7RKN - chains B and C of the 6 polymer chains in the assembly; structure by electron microscopy, 3.60 A resolution.

Chain B:
Name: Guanine nucleotide-binding protein G(I)/G(S)/G(T) subunit beta-1
From: Homo sapiens
UniProt: P62873 (GBB1_HUMAN); numbering as in UniProt (aligned over 2-340)
Sequence (345 residues; each row starts with the number of its first residue; numbers below 1 keep their minus sign (Gly-4 is residue -4)):
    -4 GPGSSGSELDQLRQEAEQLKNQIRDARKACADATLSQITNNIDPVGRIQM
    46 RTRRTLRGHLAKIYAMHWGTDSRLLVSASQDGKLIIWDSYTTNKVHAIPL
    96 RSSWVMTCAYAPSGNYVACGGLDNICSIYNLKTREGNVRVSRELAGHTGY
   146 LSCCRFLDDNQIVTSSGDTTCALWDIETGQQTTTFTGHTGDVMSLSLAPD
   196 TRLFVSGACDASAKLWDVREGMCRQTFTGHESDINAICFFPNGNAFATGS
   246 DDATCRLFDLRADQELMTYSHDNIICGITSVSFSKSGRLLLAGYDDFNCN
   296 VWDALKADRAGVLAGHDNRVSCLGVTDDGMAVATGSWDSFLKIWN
Unresolved in the structure: -4 to 4
Differences from the reference sequence: expression tag (-4 to 1)
Curated features (UniProtKB/Swiss-Prot):
  - modified residue: Ser2 (N-acetylserine), His266 (Phosphohistidine)
  - natural variant: Leu30 (L30F: In MRD42; uncertain significance), Arg52 (R52G: In MRD42), Gly64 (G64V: In MRD42), Asp76 (D76E: In MRD42; D76G: In MRD42), Gly77 (G77S: In MRD42), Lys78 (K78R: In MRD42), Ile80 (I80N: In MRD42; I80T: In MRD42), His91 (H91R: In MRD42; uncertain significance), Ala92 (A92T: In MRD42), Pro94 (P94S: In MRD42), Leu95 (L95P: In MRD42), Arg96 (R96L: In MRD42), 5 further natural variant entries in UniProt
Disulfide bonds: Cys121-Cys149

Chain C:
Name: Guanine nucleotide-binding protein G(I)/G(S)/G(O) subunit gamma-2
From: Homo sapiens
UniProt: P59768 (GBG2_HUMAN); residue numbers follow UniProt; this construct covers 2-68
Sequence (67 residues; numbered 2 to 68; the number before each row is that of its first residue):
     2 ASNNTASIAQARKLVEQLKMEANIDRIKVSKAAADLMAYCEAHAKEDPLL
    52 TPVPASENPFREKKFFC
Unresolved in the structure: 2-8, 62-68
Curated features (UniProtKB/Swiss-Prot):
  - modified residue: Ala2 (N-acetylalanine), Cys68 (Cysteine methyl ester)
  - lipidation: Cys68 (S-geranylgeranyl cysteine)

Chain B / chain C interface:
Contacting residue pairs (70):
  Leu7(B) with Arg13(C)
  Glu10(B) with Val16(C)
  Lys15(B) with Leu19(C)
  Ile18(B) with Glu22(C); Ala23(C), hydrophobic
  Ala21(B) with Arg27(C)
  Cys25(B) with Ile28(C); Lys29(C); Val30(C), hydrogen bond (backbone-backbone)
  Ala26(B) with Val30(C), hydrophobic
  Asp27(B) with Lys29(C), salt bridge
  Ala28(B) with Val30(C); Ser31(C)
  Leu30(B) with Ala34(C), hydrophobic
  Thr34(B) with Met38(C)
  Ile37(B) with Met38(C), hydrophobic; Glu42(C)
  Ile43(B) with Leu50(C); Leu51(C)
  Met45(B) with Leu50(C), hydrophobic
  Arg48(B) with Phe61(C)
  Arg49(B) with Phe61(C)
  Ser84(B) with Phe61(C)
  Tyr85(B) with Pro60(C); Phe61(C), hydrophobic
  Met217(B) with Met21(C), hydrophobic
  Cys218(B) with Gln18(C), hydrogen bond (backbone-side chain); Met21(C)
  Arg219(B) with Met21(C); Glu22(C)
  Gln220(B) with Glu22(C); Ile25(C)
  Thr221(B) with Glu22(C)
  Phe235(B) with Leu37(C), hydrophobic; Tyr40(C), hydrophobic
  Pro236(B) with Tyr40(C)
  Asn237(B) with Tyr40(C), hydrogen bond (backbone-side chain)
  Ala240(B) with Leu37(C), hydrophobic
  Asp254(B) with Ala33(C)
  Arg256(B) with Arg27(C); Ile28(C), hydrogen bond (backbone-backbone); Asp36(C), salt bridge
  Ala257(B) with Ala33(C), hydrophobic
  Asp258(B) with Glu22(C); Arg27(C), salt bridge
  Gln259(B) with Val30(C)
  Leu261(B) with Val30(C), hydrophobic
  Ser279(B) with Asp48(C), hydrogen bond; Leu50(C)
  Lys280(B) with Glu47(C); Asp48(C), hydrogen bond (backbone-side chain)
  Ser281(B) with Tyr40(C); His44(C); Asp48(C), hydrogen bond (backbone-side chain); Leu51(C)
  Arg283(B) with Cys41(C); Leu51(C)
  Leu284(B) with Leu51(C), hydrophobic
  Leu300(B) with Leu37(C), hydrophobic; Met38(C), hydrophobic; Cys41(C), hydrophobic
  Asp323(B) with Pro49(C)
  Gly324(B) with Pro49(C); Leu50(C)
  Met325(B) with Pro49(C), hydrophobic; Pro60(C)
  Ala326(B) with Phe61(C), hydrophobic
  Ile338(B) with Phe61(C), hydrophobic
  Asn340(B) with Asn59(C), hydrogen bond; Phe61(C)
Interface residues without a listed pair, chain B (52 interface residues in all): Ala11, Leu14, Arg22, Ile33, Thr181, Gly282, Leu286
Interface residues without a listed pair, chain C (39 interface residues in all): Ile9, Ala12, Lys14, Leu15, Lys20, Asp26, Lys32, Ala35, Ala45

In short:
52 residues of chain B and 39 residues of chain C are in contact; the contacts include 8 hydrogen bonds and 3
salt bridges. Among the polar pairs are Asp27(B)-Lys29(C), Arg256(B)-Asp36(C) and Asp258(B)-Arg27(C).
Chain B is Guanine nucleotide-binding protein G(I)/G(S)/G(T) subunit beta-1 and chain C is Guanine
nucleotide-binding protein G(I)/G(S)/G(O) subunit gamma-2, both from Homo sapiens; the structure, Structure of
CX3CL1-US28-Gi-scFv16 in OC-state, was determined by electron microscopy, deposited together with 7RKF, 7RKM,
7RKX and 7RKY.
